Entry 8K1L (electron microscopy, 3.44 A resolution); this record covers chains A and B.

== Chain A ==
Protein: Na+, K+-ATPase alpha2KK
Source organism: Artemia salina
Sequence (996 residues; numbered 1 to 996; the number before each row is that of its first residue):
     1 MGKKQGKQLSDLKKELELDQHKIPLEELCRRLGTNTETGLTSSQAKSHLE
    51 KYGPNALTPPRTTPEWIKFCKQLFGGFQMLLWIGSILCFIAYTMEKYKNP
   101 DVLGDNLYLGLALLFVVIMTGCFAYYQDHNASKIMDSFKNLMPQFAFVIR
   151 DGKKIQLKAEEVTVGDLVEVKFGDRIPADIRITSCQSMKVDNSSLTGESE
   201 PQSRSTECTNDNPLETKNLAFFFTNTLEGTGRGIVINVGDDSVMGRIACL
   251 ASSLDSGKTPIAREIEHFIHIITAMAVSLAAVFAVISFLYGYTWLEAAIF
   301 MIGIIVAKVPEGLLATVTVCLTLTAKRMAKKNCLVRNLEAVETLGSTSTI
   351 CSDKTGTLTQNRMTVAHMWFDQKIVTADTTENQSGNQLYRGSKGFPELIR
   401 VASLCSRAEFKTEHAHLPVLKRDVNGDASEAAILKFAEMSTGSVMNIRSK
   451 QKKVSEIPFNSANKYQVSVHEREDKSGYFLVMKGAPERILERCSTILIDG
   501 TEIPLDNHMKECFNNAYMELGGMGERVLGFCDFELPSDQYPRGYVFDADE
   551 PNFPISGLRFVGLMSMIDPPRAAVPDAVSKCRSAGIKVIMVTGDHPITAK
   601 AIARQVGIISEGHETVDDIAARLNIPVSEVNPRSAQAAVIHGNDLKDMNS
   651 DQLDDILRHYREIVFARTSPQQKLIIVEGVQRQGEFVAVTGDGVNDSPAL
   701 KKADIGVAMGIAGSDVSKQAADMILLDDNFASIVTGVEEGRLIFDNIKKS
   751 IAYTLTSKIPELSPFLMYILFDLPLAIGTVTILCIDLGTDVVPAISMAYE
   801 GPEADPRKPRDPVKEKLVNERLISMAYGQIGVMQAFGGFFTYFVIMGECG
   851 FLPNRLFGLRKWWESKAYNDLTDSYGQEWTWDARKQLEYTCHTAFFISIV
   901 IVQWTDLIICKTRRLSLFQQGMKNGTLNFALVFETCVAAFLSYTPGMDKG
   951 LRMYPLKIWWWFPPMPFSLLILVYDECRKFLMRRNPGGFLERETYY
Unresolved in the structure: 1-17
Residues lining bound ligands: tetrafluoroaluminate (ALF): Thr196, Gly197, Glu198, Asp353, Lys354, Thr355, Val591, Thr592, Gly593, Lys673, Asp692, Asn695, Asp696
What the authors report for this chain:
  - contacts within the chain: Met275-Lys308 (backbone contact), Ala307-Lys758 (backbone contact), Val309-Lys758 (backbone contact), Glu311-Lys758, Lys758-Asp786 (salt bridge), Lys758-Glu761

== Chain B ==
Protein: Na+, K+-ATPase beta2
Source organism: Artemia salina
Sequence (336 residues; row label = number of the first residue in the row):
     1 MGDYKDDDDKSSGENLYFQGMADKKPEEFFVGSGPKPTKWQSVKTFIWNS
    51 ETSEFMGRTGVNWAKITIFYVIFYTLLAGFFAGMLMIFYQTLDFKIPKWQ
   101 NKDSLIGTNPGLGFRPMPPEAQVDSTLIQFKHGIKGDWQYWVHSLTEFLE
   151 PYETLTSSGQEFTNCDFDKPPQEGKACNFNVELLGDHCTKENNFGYELGK
   201 PCVLIKLNKIFGWRPEVYNSSAEVPEDMPADLKSYIKDIETGNKTHMNMV
   251 WLSCEGETANDKEKIGTITYTPFRGFPAYYYPYLNVPGYLTPVVALQFGS
   301 LQNGQAVNVECKAWANNISRDRQRRLGSVHFEIRMD
Unresolved in the structure: 1-44
Cystine bridges: Cys165-Cys177, Cys188-Cys202, Cys254-Cys311

== Interface between chain A and chain B ==
Pairs across the interface - 73 pairs, chain A then chain B:
  Ser824(A) - Tyr70(B)  hydrogen bond
  Gln829(A) - Phe69(B)
  Gln829(A) - Phe73(B)
  Val832(A) - Tyr74(B)
  Val832(A) - Leu77(B)  hydrophobic
  Met833(A) - Phe73(B)  hydrophobic
  Met833(A) - Leu77(B)  hydrophobic
  Phe836(A) - Leu77(B)  hydrophobic
  Phe836(A) - Phe81(B)
  Phe840(A) - Phe81(B)  hydrophobic
  Phe840(A) - Met84(B)
  Phe843(A) - Phe81(B)  hydrophobic
  Gly847(A) - Phe88(B)
  Gly847(A) - Leu92(B)
  Glu848(A) - Phe88(B)
  Glu848(A) - Lys98(B)  hydrogen bond (backbone-backbone)
  Glu848(A) - Trp99(B)  hydrogen bond (backbone-backbone)
  Cys849(A) - Leu105(B)  hydrophobic
  Leu852(A) - Leu92(B)  hydrophobic
  Leu852(A) - Phe94(B)  hydrophobic
  Pro853(A) - Tyr89(B)
  Asn854(A) - Tyr89(B)
  Trp862(A) - Glu120(B)
  Trp862(A) - Val123(B)
  Ser865(A) - Val123(B)  hydrogen bond (side chain-backbone)
  Lys866(A) - Arg325(B)  hydrogen bond (backbone-side chain)
  Ala867(A) - Val123(B)
  Ala867(A) - Ser125(B)
  Ala867(A) - Thr126(B)
  Asn869(A) - Leu112(B)  hydrogen bond (side chain-backbone)
  Asn869(A) - Asn208(B)
  Asn869(A) - Arg325(B)
  Asn869(A) - Ser328(B)  hydrogen bond (side chain-backbone)
  Asp870(A) - Gly113(B)
  Asp870(A) - Arg115(B)  salt bridge
  Asp870(A) - Lys206(B)  salt bridge
  Asp870(A) - Asn208(B)
  Tyr875(A) - Leu92(B)
  Tyr875(A) - Asp93(B)
  Tyr875(A) - Phe94(B)
  Tyr875(A) - Pro97(B)  hydrophobic
  Tyr875(A) - Tyr283(B)  hydrogen bond (backbone-side chain)
  Tyr875(A) - Asn285(B)
  Gly876(A) - Lys209(B)
  Gly876(A) - Tyr283(B)
  Gln877(A) - Lys209(B)
  Gln877(A) - Phe211(B)  hydrogen bond (side chain-backbone)
  Glu878(A) - Ile106(B)
  Glu878(A) - Lys206(B)  salt bridge
  Glu878(A) - Leu207(B)
  Glu878(A) - Asn208(B)  hydrogen bond (backbone-side chain)
  Glu878(A) - Lys209(B)
  Trp879(A) - Ile106(B)
  Trp879(A) - Asn208(B)
  Thr880(A) - Asn208(B)
  Asp882(A) - Arg324(B)  salt bridge
  Asp882(A) - Leu326(B)
  Ala883(A) - Leu105(B)
  Ala883(A) - Ile106(B)  hydrophobic
  Gln886(A) - Leu105(B)
  Leu887(A) - Leu105(B)  hydrophobic
  Thr890(A) - Leu105(B)
  Lys957(A) - Trp99(B)
  Lys957(A) - Asp103(B)  hydrogen bond (side chain-backbone)
  Trp960(A) - Trp99(B)
  Pro966(A) - Met84(B)  hydrophobic
  Phe967(A) - Phe80(B)  hydrophobic
  Phe967(A) - Phe81(B)  hydrophobic
  Leu970(A) - Phe80(B)  hydrophobic
  Phe989(A) - Lys65(B)
  Arg992(A) - Asn62(B)
  Glu993(A) - Arg58(B)  salt bridge
  Glu993(A) - Ile66(B)
Also at the interface, not in a pair above, chain A (46 interface residues in all): Asp101, Gly828, Val844, Lys861, Tyr868, Trp881, Trp959, Tyr974
Also at the interface, not in a pair above, chain B (50 interface residues in all): Ala78, Leu85, Lys95, Gly111, Phe114, Met117, Asp124, Gln323, Val329

== Overview ==
The interface between chain A and chain B involves 46 residues on one side and 50 on the other; the contacts
include 11 hydrogen bonds and 5 salt bridges. Among the polar pairs are Asp870(A)-Arg115(B),
Asp870(A)-Lys206(B) and Glu878(A)-Lys206(B). Ligands of chain A: tetrafluoroaluminate. The paper reports
contacts within the chain involving Met275(A), Lys308(A) and Ala307(A) among others.
Here chain A is Na+, K+-ATPase alpha2KK and chain B is Na+, K+-ATPase beta2, both from Artemia salina. Entry
8K1L (Cryo-EM structure of Na+,K+-ATPase alpha2 from Artemia salina in cation-free E2P form) was determined by
electron microscopy.
